PDB entry 2AB8 | X-ray diffraction, 1.75 A resolution | chain A

# Chain A
Protein: adenosine kinase
Organism: Toxoplasma gondii
Notes: EC 2.7.1.20
Reference sequence: Q9TVW2 (ADK_TOXGO); residue numbers follow UniProt; this construct covers 1-363
Sequence (383 residues; each row starts with the number of its first residue; numbers below 1 keep their minus sign (Met-19 is residue -19)):
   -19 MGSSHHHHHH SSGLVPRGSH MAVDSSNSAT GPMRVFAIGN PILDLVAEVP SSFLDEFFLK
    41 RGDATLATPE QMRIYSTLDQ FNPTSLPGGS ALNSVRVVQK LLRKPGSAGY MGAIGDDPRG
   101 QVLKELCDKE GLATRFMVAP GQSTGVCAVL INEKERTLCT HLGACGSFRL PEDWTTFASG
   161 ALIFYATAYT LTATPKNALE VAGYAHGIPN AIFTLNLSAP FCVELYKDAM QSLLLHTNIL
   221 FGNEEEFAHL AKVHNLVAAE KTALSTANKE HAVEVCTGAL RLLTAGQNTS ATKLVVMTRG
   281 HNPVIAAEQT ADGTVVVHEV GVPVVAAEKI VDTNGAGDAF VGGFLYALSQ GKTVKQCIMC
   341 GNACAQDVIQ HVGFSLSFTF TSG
Not modelled in the structure: -19 to 9, 361-363
Construct notes: expression tag (-19 to 0); engineered mutation Ser270 (Gly in Q9TVW2), Phe360 (Ser in Q9TVW2), Thr361 (Leu in Q9TVW2), Ser362 (Pro in Q9TVW2), Gly363 (Cys in Q9TVW2)
Metal / ion sites: Na+ site 1: Asn268, Thr269, Thr290; Na+ site 2: Val348, His351, Gly353
Ligand contacts:
  - AMP-PCP (ACP; phosphomethylphosphonic acid adenylate ester): Asn223, Thr278, Arg279, Gly280, His281, Val284, Val302, Pro303, Val305, Thr313, Asn314, Ala316, Gly317, Phe320, Asn342, Ala345, Gln346, Ile349
  - MTP (2-hydroxymethyl-5-(6-methylsulfanyl-purin-9-yl)-tetrahydro-furan-3,4-diol): Asn20, Ile22, Asp24, Leu46, Gly68, Gly69, Ser70, Asn73, Cys127, Leu138, Thr140, Leu142, Tyr169, Thr172, Gly315, Asp318, Phe354
UniProt features mapped onto this chain:
  - active site: Asp318
  - binding site (Mg(2+)): Ala185, Ile188, Ala191

# Overview
Ligands of chain A: compound MTP and AMP-PCP. Asn268, Thr269 and Thr290 form the Na+ site 1. The Na+ site 2 is
built by Val348, His351 and Gly353. Curated annotation (UniProt) lists active-site residue Asp318 and 3
Mg2+-binding residues.
Chain A is adenosine kinase (Toxoplasma gondii); the structure, Crystal structure of T. gondii adenosine
kinase complexed with 6-methylmercaptopurine riboside and AMP-PCP, was determined by X-ray diffraction,
deposited together with 2AA0, 2A9Y and 2A9Z.
